7CJO - chains A and B; structure by X-ray diffraction, 1.40 A resolution.

[Chain A (and B)]
Protein: Xylose isomerase
Organism: Streptomyces rubiginosus
Notes: EC 5.3.1.5; chain B of this document is another copy of the same molecule, construct and numbering; everything in this record applies to it too
Reference sequence: P24300 (XYLA_STRRU); residues 1-388 here = UniProt positions 1-388
Amino-acid sequence (388 residues; each row starts with the number of its first residue):
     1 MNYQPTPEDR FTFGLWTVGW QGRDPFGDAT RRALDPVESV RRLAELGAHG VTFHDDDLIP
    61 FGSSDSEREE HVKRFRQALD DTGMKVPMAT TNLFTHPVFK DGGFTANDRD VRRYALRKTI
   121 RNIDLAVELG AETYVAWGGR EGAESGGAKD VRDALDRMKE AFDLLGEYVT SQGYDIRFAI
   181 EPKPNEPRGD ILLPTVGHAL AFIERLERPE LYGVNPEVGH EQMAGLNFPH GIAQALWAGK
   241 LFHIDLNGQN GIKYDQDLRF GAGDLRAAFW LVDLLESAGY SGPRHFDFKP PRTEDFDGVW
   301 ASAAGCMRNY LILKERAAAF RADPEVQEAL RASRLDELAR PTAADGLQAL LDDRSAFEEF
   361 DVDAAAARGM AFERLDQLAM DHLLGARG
Unresolved in the structure: 1, 388
UniProt features mapped onto this chain:
  - active site: H54, D57
  - binding site (Mg(2+)): E181, E217, H220, D245, D255, D257, D287
Metal / ion sites: Mg2+ site 1: E181, E217, D245, D287 (together with 1,2-ethanediol); Mg2+ site 2: E217, D255, D257

[Interface between chain A and chain B]
Contacting residue pairs - 207 pairs, chain A then chain B:
  H96(A) with D363(B), salt bridge
  P97(A) with A366(B), hydrophobic
  V98(A) with V362(B); A365(B), hydrophobic; A366(B)
  K100(A) with A366(B), hydrogen bond (side chain-backbone); R368(B), hydrogen bond (side chain-backbone)
  D101(A) with M370(B); F372(B)
  T105(A) with L338(B)
  A106(A) with L338(B)
  N107(A) with S333(B), hydrogen bond (side chain-backbone); R334(B); L335(B); E337(B); L338(B), hydrogen bond (backbone-backbone); F372(B)
  D108(A) with R334(B), salt bridge; E337(B); R368(B), salt bridge; M370(B)
  R109(A) with E337(B), hydrogen bond (backbone-side chain); P341(B), hydrogen bond (side chain-backbone); T342(B), hydrogen bond (side chain-backbone)
  D110(A) with F360(B); R368(B), salt bridge
  V111(A) with R368(B)
  R112(A) with E337(B), hydrogen bond (side chain-backbone); L338(B); R340(B), hydrogen bond (side chain-backbone); T342(B), hydrogen bond
  R113(A) with T342(B), hydrogen bond (side chain-backbone); A343(B); D345(B), salt bridge; L350(B); D353(B), salt bridge
  Y114(A) with A356(B); F357(B), hydrophobic; F360(B), hydrophobic; V362(B)
  L116(A) with T342(B); L350(B), hydrophobic
  R117(A) with L350(B), hydrogen bond (side chain-backbone); L351(B), hydrogen bond (side chain-backbone); D353(B), hydrogen bond (side chain-backbone); A356(B); F357(B); E358(B), salt bridge
  K118(A) with F357(B)
  I120(A) with L351(B), hydrophobic
  R121(A) with F357(B)
  S145(A) with D376(B)
  G146(A) with W270(B)
  G147(A) with W270(B); L335(B); L375(B)
  A148(A) with L335(B); F372(B), hydrophobic
  K149(A) with L338(B)
  D150(A) with L335(B); L338(B)
  V151(A) with H230(B); A233(B), hydrophobic
  R152(A) with A233(B); W237(B); A278(B)
  D153(A) with L338(B); A339(B)
  L155(A) with Q234(B); W237(B)
  D156(A) with W237(B), hydrogen bond
  R157(A) with L338(B), hydrogen bond (side chain-backbone); A339(B), hydrogen bond (side chain-backbone); R340(B), hydrogen bond (side chain-backbone); P341(B); T342(B)
  E160(A) with P341(B); T342(B), hydrogen bond (side chain-backbone); A343(B), hydrogen bond (side chain-backbone); A344(B)
  L164(A) with A343(B), hydrophobic; L347(B)
  E167(A) with L347(B)
  Y168(A) with L347(B)
  D190(A) with N227(B), hydrogen bond; H230(B)
  L192(A) with H230(B)
  T195(A) with T195(B); H198(B)
  G197(A) with G197(B); H198(B), hydrogen bond (backbone-side chain); A201(B)
  H198(A) with T195(B); G197(B), hydrogen bond (side chain-backbone); Q234(B), hydrogen bond (backbone-side chain)
  L200(A) with A201(B), hydrophobic
  A201(A) with G197(B); L200(B), hydrophobic; A201(B); Q234(B)
  F202(A) with Q234(B); W237(B), hydrophobic
  E204(A) with E204(B); R205(B), salt bridge
  R205(A) with E204(B), salt bridge; W237(B); A238(B), hydrogen bond (side chain-backbone); K240(B)
  A224(A) with A224(B)
  N227(A) with D190(B), hydrogen bond
  H230(A) with V151(B); D190(B); L192(B)
  A233(A) with V151(B), hydrophobic; R152(B)
  Q234(A) with L155(B); L193(B); H198(B), hydrogen bond (side chain-backbone); A201(B); F202(B)
  W237(A) with R152(B); L155(B); D156(B), hydrogen bond; F202(B), hydrophobic; R205(B)
  A238(A) with R205(B), hydrogen bond (backbone-side chain)
  K240(A) with R205(B)
  I252(A) with I252(B), hydrophobic
  W270(A) with G146(B); G147(B)
  L274(A) with R152(B)
  S277(A) with R152(B)
  A278(A) with R152(B)
  S333(A) with N107(B), hydrogen bond (backbone-side chain)
  R334(A) with N107(B); D108(B), salt bridge
  L335(A) with N107(B); G147(B); A148(B); K149(B); D150(B)
  E337(A) with N107(B); D108(B); R109(B), hydrogen bond (side chain-backbone); R112(B), hydrogen bond (backbone-side chain)
  L338(A) with T105(B); A106(B); N107(B), hydrogen bond (backbone-backbone); R112(B); K149(B); D150(B); D153(B); R157(B), hydrogen bond (backbone-side chain)
  A339(A) with D153(B); R157(B), hydrogen bond (backbone-side chain)
  R340(A) with R112(B), hydrogen bond (backbone-side chain); R157(B), hydrogen bond (backbone-side chain)
  P341(A) with R109(B), hydrogen bond (backbone-side chain); R157(B); E160(B)
  T342(A) with R109(B), hydrogen bond (backbone-side chain); R112(B), hydrogen bond; R113(B), hydrogen bond (backbone-side chain); L116(B); R157(B); E160(B), hydrogen bond (backbone-side chain)
  A343(A) with R113(B); E160(B), hydrogen bond (backbone-side chain); L164(B), hydrophobic
  A344(A) with E160(B)
  D345(A) with R113(B), salt bridge
  L347(A) with L164(B); E167(B); Y168(B), hydrophobic
  L350(A) with R113(B); R117(B), hydrogen bond (backbone-side chain)
  L351(A) with R117(B), hydrogen bond (backbone-side chain); I120(B), hydrophobic
  D353(A) with R113(B), salt bridge; R117(B), hydrogen bond (backbone-side chain)
  A356(A) with Y114(B); R117(B)
  F357(A) with Y114(B), hydrophobic; R117(B); K118(B); R121(B)
  F360(A) with V98(B), hydrophobic; D110(B); Y114(B), hydrophobic
  V362(A) with H96(B); V98(B), hydrophobic; Y114(B)
  A365(A) with V98(B), hydrophobic; K100(B)
  A366(A) with P97(B), hydrophobic; V98(B); K100(B), hydrogen bond (backbone-side chain)
  R368(A) with K100(B), hydrogen bond (backbone-side chain); D108(B), salt bridge; D110(B), salt bridge; V111(B)
  M370(A) with D101(B)
  F372(A) with D101(B); N107(B); A148(B), hydrophobic
  L375(A) with G147(B)
  D376(A) with S145(B)
Also at the interface, not in a pair above, chain A (103 interface residues in all): F61, A154, K159, P184, R188, L193, P194, V196, G225, L226, L236, L330, G346, A349, E358, D363, A367
Also at the interface, not in a pair above, chain B (104 interface residues in all): F61, A154, K159, S171, P184, R188, P194, V196, G225, L226, L236, L274, S277, L330, G346, A367, G369

[In short]
103 residues of chain A face 104 of chain B across their interface; the contacts include 48 hydrogen bonds and
14 salt bridges. Polar contacts include H96(A)-D363(B), D108(A)-R334(B) and D108(A)-R368(B). From UniProt:
active-site residues H54(A) and D57(A) and 7 Mg2+-binding residues on chain A.
Chain A and chain B are both Xylose isomerase (Streptomyces rubiginosus); the structure, Crystal structure of
metal-bound state of glucose isomerase, was determined by X-ray diffraction (same publication as 7CJP).
